9LNX - chains C and B of the 6 polymer chains in the assembly; structure by X-ray diffraction, 2.59 A resolution.

Chain C:
Name: Detyrosinated tubulin alpha-1B chain
From: Sus scrofa
UniProt: Q2XVP4 (TBA1B_PIG); numbering as in UniProt (aligned over 1-450)
Sequence (450 residues; row label = number of the first residue in the row):
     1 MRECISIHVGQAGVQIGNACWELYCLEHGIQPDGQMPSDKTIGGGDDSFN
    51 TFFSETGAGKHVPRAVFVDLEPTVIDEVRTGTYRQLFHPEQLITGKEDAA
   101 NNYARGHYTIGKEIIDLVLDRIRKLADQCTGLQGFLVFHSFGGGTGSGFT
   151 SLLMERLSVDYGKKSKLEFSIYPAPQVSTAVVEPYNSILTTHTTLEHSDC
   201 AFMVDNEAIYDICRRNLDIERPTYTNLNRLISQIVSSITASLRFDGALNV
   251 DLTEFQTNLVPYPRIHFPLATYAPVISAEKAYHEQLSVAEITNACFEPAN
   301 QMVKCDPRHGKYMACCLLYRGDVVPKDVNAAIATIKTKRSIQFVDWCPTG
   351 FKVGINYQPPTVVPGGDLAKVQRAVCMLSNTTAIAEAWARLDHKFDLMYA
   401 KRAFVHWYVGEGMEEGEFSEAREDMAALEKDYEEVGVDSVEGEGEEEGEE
Unresolved in the structure: 441-450
Ion coordination: Ca2+: Asp-39, Thr-41, Asp-47, Glu-55
Ligand contacts:
  - 10'-methoxyvinblastine (A1EPT): Leu-248, Tyr-319, Val-323, Pro-325, Lys-326, Val-328, Asn-329, Ile-332, Ala-333, Lys-336, Phe-351, Val-353, Gly-354, Ile-355
  - GTP (guanosine-5'-triphosphate): Gly-10, Gln-11, Ala-12, Gln-15, Asp-69, Asp-98, Ala-99, Ala-100, Asn-101, Asn-102, Ser-140, Gly-142, Gly-143, Gly-144, Thr-145, Gly-146, Ile-171, Val-177, Ser-178, Thr-179, Glu-183, Asn-206, Tyr-224, Leu-227, Asn-228, Ile-231
UniProt features mapped onto this chain:
  - motif: Met-1 to Cys-4 (MREC motif)
  - active site: Glu-254
  - binding site (GTP): Gly-10, Gln-11, Ala-12, Gln-15, Glu-71, Ala-99, Ser-140, Gly-143, Gly-144, Thr-145, Gly-146, Thr-179, Glu-183, Asn-206, Tyr-224, Asn-228, Leu-252
  - binding site (Mg(2+)): Glu-71
  - modified residue: Lys-40 (N6,N6,N6-trimethyllysine), Ser-48 (Phosphoserine), Ser-232 (Phosphoserine), Tyr-282 (3'-nitrotyrosine), Arg-339 (Omega-N-methylarginine), Ser-439 (Phosphoserine), Glu-443 (5-glutamyl polyglutamate), Glu-445 (5-glutamyl polyglutamate)
  - cross-link (Glycyl lysine isopeptide (Lys-Gly)): Lys-326 (interchain with G-Cter in ubiquitin), Lys-370 (interchain with G-Cter in ubiquitin)

Chain B:
Name: Tubulin beta chain
From: Sus scrofa
UniProt: A0A8D1UIR5 (A0A8D1UIR5_PIG); the author numbering skips numbers that UniProt does not, so the offset changes along the chain: 1-42 = UniProt 1-42; 45-360 = UniProt 43-358; 369-455 = UniProt 359-445
Sequence (445 residues; numbered 1 to 455; 10 numbers in that range are skipped by the numbering (no residue carries them; nothing is unmodelled there); the number before each row is that of its first residue):
     1 MREIVHIQAGQCGNQIGAKFWEVISDEHGIDPTGSYHGDSDL
    45 QLERINVYYNEATGNKYVPRAILVDLEPGTMDSVRSGPFGQIFRPDNFVF
    95 GQSGAGNNWAKGHYTEGAELVDSVLDVVRKESESCDCLQGFQLTHSLGGG
   145 TGSGMGTLLISKIREEYPDRIMNTFSVMPSPKVSDTVVEPYNATLSVHQL
   195 VENTDETYCIDNEALYDICFRTLKLTTPTYGDLNHLVSATMSGVTTCLRF
   245 PGQLNADLRKLAVNMVPFPRLHFFMPGFAPLTSRGSQQYRALTVPELTQQ
   295 MFDSKNMMAACDPRHGRYLTVAAIFRGRMSMKEVDEQMLNVQNKNSSYFV
   345 EWIPNNVKTAVCDIPP
   369 RGLKMSATFIGNSTAIQELFKRISEQFTAMFRRKAFLHWYTGEGMDEMEF
   419 TEAESNMNDLVSEYQQYQDATADEQGEFEEEEGEDEA
Unresolved in the structure: 439-455
Ligand contacts:
  - 10'-methoxyvinblastine (A1EPT): Pro-175, Lys-176, Val-177, Asp-179, Tyr-210, Phe-214, Thr-220, Thr-221, Pro-222, Thr-223, Tyr-224, Leu-227
  - GDP (guanosine-5'-diphosphate): Gly-10, Gln-11, Cys-12, Gln-15, Ile-16, Asn-101, Ser-140, Gly-142, Gly-143, Gly-144, Thr-145, Gly-146, Ser-147, Val-171, Val-177, Ser-178, Glu-183, Asn-206, Leu-209, Tyr-224, Leu-227, Asn-228, Val-231

Interface between chain C and chain B:
Contacting residue pairs (38; chain C residue first):
  Met-1(C) with Gln-96(B), hydrogen bond
  Glu-254(C) with Asn-101(B); Thr-180(B)
  Gln-256(C) with Trp-407(B)
  Thr-257(C) with Val-182(B); Phe-404(B); Trp-407(B), hydrogen bond (backbone-side chain)
  Asn-258(C) with Asp-179(B), hydrogen bond (side chain-backbone); Val-181(B), hydrogen bond (side chain-backbone); Phe-404(B)
  Val-260(C) with Phe-404(B); His-406(B), hydrogen bond (backbone-side chain); Trp-407(B)
  Pro-261(C) with Ala-403(B); Phe-404(B), hydrogen bond (backbone-backbone); His-406(B)
  Tyr-262(C) with Arg-401(B), hydrogen bond (side chain-backbone); Lys-402(B); Ala-403(B); His-406(B)
  Pro-263(C) with His-406(B)
  Asp-345(C) with Arg-401(B), salt bridge
  Trp-346(C) with Ala-397(B); Met-398(B); Arg-401(B); Ala-403(B), hydrophobic; Phe-404(B), hydrophobic
  Thr-349(C) with Pro-175(B)
  Phe-351(C) with Asp-179(B)
  Lys-352(C) with Asp-179(B), salt bridge; Thr-180(B), hydrogen bond
  Val-353(C) with Asp-179(B), hydrogen bond (backbone-side chain)
  Glu-434(C) with Arg-401(B), hydrogen bond (backbone-side chain)
  Val-435(C) with Arg-401(B)
  Val-437(C) with Arg-401(B), hydrogen bond (backbone-side chain)
  Asp-438(C) with Arg-401(B)
  Ser-439(C) with Arg-400(B); Arg-401(B), hydrogen bond
Also at the interface, not in a pair above, chain C (22 interface residues in all): Lys-326, Pro-348
Also at the interface, not in a pair above, chain B (17 interface residues in all): Thr-221

Overview:
The interface between chain C and chain B involves 22 residues on one side and 17 on the other, with 12
hydrogen bonds and 2 salt bridges. Among the polar pairs are Asp-345(C)/Arg-401(B), Lys-352(C)/Asp-179(B) and
Met-1(C)/Gln-96(B). 10'-methoxyvinblastine is bound between chain C and chain B.
Here chain C is Detyrosinated tubulin alpha-1B chain and chain B is Tubulin beta chain, both from Sus scrofa.
Entry 9LNX (Crystal structure of T2R-TTL-YQVB9 Complex) was determined by X-ray diffraction.
